Entry 4CTG (electron microscopy, 17.00 A resolution (very low resolution: no residue pairs are listed; an interface is given only as per-side residue counts)); this record covers chains AA and CA of the 180 polymer chains in the assembly.

Chain AA:
Name: P1
From: Equine rhinitis a virus
Reference sequence: B9VV85 (B9VV85_9PICO); residues 1-246 here correspond to UniProt positions 537-782 (UniProt number = residue number + 536)
Amino-acid sequence (246 residues; numbered 1 to 246; the number before each row is that of its first residue):
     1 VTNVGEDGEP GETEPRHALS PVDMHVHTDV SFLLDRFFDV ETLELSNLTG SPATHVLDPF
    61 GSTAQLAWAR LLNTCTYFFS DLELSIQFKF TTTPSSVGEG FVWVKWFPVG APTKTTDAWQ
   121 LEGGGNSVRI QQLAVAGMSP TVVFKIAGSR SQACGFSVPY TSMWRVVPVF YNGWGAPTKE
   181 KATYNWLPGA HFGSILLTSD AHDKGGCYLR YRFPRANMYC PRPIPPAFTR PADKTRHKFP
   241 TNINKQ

Chain CA:
Name: P1
From: Equine rhinitis a virus
Reference sequence: Q91B37 (Q91B37_9PICO); residues 1-226 here correspond to UniProt positions 311-536 (UniProt number = residue number + 310)
Amino-acid sequence (226 residues; row label = number of the first residue in the row):
     1 APIRVVSVPE SDSFMSSVPD NSTPLYPKVV VPPRQVPGRF TNFIDVAKQT YSFCSISGKP
    61 YFEVTNTSGD EPLFQMDVSL SAAELHGTYV ASLSSFFAQY RGSLNFNFIF TGAAATKAKF
   121 LVAFVPPHSA APKTRDEAMA CIHAVWDVGL NSAFSFNVPY SSPADFMAVY SAEATVVNVS
   181 GWLQVYALTA LTSTDIAVNS KGRVLVAVSA GPDFSLRHPV DLPDKQ

How chain AA and chain CA interact:
At this resolution (17 A) residue pairs are not listed: 80 residues of chain AA and 88 of chain CA lie at the interface.

Summary:
The interface between chain AA and chain CA involves 80 residues on one side and 88 on the other.
Chain AA is P1 and chain CA is P1, both from Equine rhinitis a virus; the structure, The limits of structural
plasticity in a picornavirus capsid revealed by a massively expanded equine rhinitis ..., was determined by
electron microscopy together with 4CTF from the same study.
